6XXC - chains A and B; structure by X-ray diffraction, 1.30 A resolution.

== Chain A ==
Name: 14-3-3 protein sigma
Source organism: Homo sapiens
UniProtKB: P31947 (1433S_HUMAN); residues 1-231 here = UniProt positions 1-231
Chain sequence (236 residues; each row starts with the number of its first residue; numbers below 1 keep their minus sign (Gly-4 is residue -4)):
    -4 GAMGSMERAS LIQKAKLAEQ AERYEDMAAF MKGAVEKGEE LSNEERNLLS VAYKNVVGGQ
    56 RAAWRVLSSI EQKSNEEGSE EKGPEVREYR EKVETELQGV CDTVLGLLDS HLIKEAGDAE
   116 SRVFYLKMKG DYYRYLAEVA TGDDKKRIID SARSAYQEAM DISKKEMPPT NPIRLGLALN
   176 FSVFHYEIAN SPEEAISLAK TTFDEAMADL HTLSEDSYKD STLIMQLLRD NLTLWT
Unresolved in the structure: -4
Sequence notes: expression tag (-4 to 0); engineered mutation Asn38 (Cys in P31947)
Ion coordination: Mg2+ site 1: Glu35, Glu110, Glu188; Mg2+ site 2: Glu75, Glu161; Mg2+ site 3: Glu86, Glu89
Small-molecule neighbours: N-methyl-N-(2-sulfanylethyl)benzamide (O3W): Ser45, Phe119, Lys122, Pro167, Ile168, Gly171, Ile219, Leu222
Curated features (UniProtKB/Swiss-Prot):
  - site (Interaction with phosphoserine on interacting protein): Arg56, Arg129
  - modified residue (Phosphoserine): Ser5, Ser74

== Chain B ==
Name: Estrogen Related Receptor gamma phosphopeptide
Chain sequence (9 residues; each row starts with the number of its first residue):
   174 KRRRKSCQA
Unresolved in the structure: 174, 182
Modified positions: Ser179 (phosphoserine; SEP)
What the authors report for this chain:
  - binding site for N-methyl-N-(2-sulfanylethyl)benzamide: Cys180

== Interface between chain A and chain B ==
Contacting residue pairs (22):
  Arg56(A) - Arg176(B)
  Arg56(A) - Arg177(B)
  Arg56(A) - Ser179(B)
  Arg60(A) - Arg176(B)
  Arg129(A) - Arg177(B)
  Arg129(A) - Ser179(B)
  Tyr130(A) - Ser179(B)
  Gly171(A) - Cys180(B)
  Leu174(A) - Lys178(B)
  Leu174(A) - Ser179(B)
  Leu174(A) - Cys180(B)
  Asn175(A) - Ser179(B)
  Asn175(A) - Cys180(B)  hydrogen bond (side chain-backbone)
  Val178(A) - Arg177(B)
  Val178(A) - Lys178(B)
  Glu182(A) - Arg177(B)  salt bridge
  Leu222(A) - Lys178(B)
  Asp225(A) - Lys178(B)  salt bridge
  Asn226(A) - Arg177(B)
  Asn226(A) - Lys178(B)  hydrogen bond (side chain-backbone)
  Leu229(A) - Arg175(B)
  Leu229(A) - Arg177(B)
Other interface residues (no listed pair), chain A (17 interface residues in all): Lys49, Lys122, Glu133, Trp230

== Summary ==
The interface between chain A and chain B involves 17 residues on one side and 6 on the other, with 2 hydrogen
bonds and 2 salt bridges. Polar contacts include Glu182(A)-Arg177(B), Asp225(A)-Lys178(B) and
Asn175(A)-Cys180(B). N-methyl-N-(2-sulfanylethyl)benzamide is bound between chain A and chain B. The paper
reports a binding site for N-methyl-N-(2-sulfanylethyl)benzamide at Cys180(B).
Here chain A is 14-3-3 protein sigma (Homo sapiens) and chain B is Estrogen Related Receptor gamma
phosphopeptide. Entry 6XXC (Ternary complex of 14-3-3 sigma (C38N), Estrogen Related Receptor gamma (DBD)
phosphopeptide, and disulfide PPI stabilizer ...) was determined by X-ray diffraction, deposited together with
6XY5, 6Y18, 6Y1D, 6Y3W and 6Y58.
